Entry 9MQA (electron microscopy, 3.22 A resolution); this record covers chains H and L of the 12 polymer chains in the assembly.

[Chain H]
Name: 310-7D11 Fab Heavy chain
From: Homo sapiens
Notes: antibody fragment or engineered binder
Sequence (126 residues; each row starts with the number of its first residue; a row labelled like 82A-82C holds insertion residues (82A, then the next letters in order)):
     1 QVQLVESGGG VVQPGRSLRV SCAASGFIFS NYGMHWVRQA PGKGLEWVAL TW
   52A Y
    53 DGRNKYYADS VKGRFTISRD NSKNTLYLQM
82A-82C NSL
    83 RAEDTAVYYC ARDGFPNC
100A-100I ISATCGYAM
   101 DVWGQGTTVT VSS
Disulfide bonds: Cys22-Cys92, Cys100-Cys100E

[Chain L]
Name: 310-7D11 Fab Light chain
From: Homo sapiens
Notes: antibody fragment or engineered binder
Sequence (112 residues; row label = number of the first residue in the row; a row labelled like 27A-27E holds insertion residues (27A, then the next letters in order)):
     1 DTVMTQSPLS LPVTPGEPAS ISCRSSQ
27A-27E SLLHS
    28 NGYNYLEWYL QKPGQSPQLL IYLGSIRASG VPDRLSGSGS GTDFTLKISR VEAEDVGVYY
    88 CMQGLETPFT FGPGTKVEIK
Disulfide bonds: Cys23-Cys88

[Interface between chain H and chain L]
Contacting residue pairs - 17 pairs, chain H then chain L:
  Gln39(H) with Gln38(L), hydrogen bond
  Leu45(H) with Phe98(L)
  Trp47(H) with Phe96(L)
  Tyr58(H) with Thr94(L)
  Tyr91(H) with Ser43(L)
  Thr100D(H) with Gly91(L); Leu92(L); Glu93(L); Phe96(L)
  Tyr100G(H) with Glu34(L)
  Ala100H(H) with Glu34(L)
  Met100I(H) with Tyr36(L); Leu46(L)
  Trp103(H) with Tyr36(L), hydrophobic; Ser43(L); Pro44(L)
  Gly104(H) with Ser43(L), hydrogen bond (backbone-side chain)
Interface residues without a listed pair, chain H (15 interface residues in all): His35, Leu50, Ala100C, Gly100F
Interface residues without a listed pair, chain L (17 interface residues in all): Tyr32, Tyr49, Tyr87, Met89, Pro95

[Overview]
Chain H and chain L form an interface of 15 and 17 residues respectively; the contacts include 2 hydrogen
bonds. Polar contacts include Gln39(H)-Gln38(L) and Gly104(H)-Ser43(L).
Chain H is 310-7D11 Fab Heavy chain and chain L is 310-7D11 Fab Light chain, both from Homo sapiens; the
structure, Cryo-EM structure of hemagglutinin H5N1 in complex with Fab 310-7D11, was determined by electron
microscopy.
